6VOG - chains E and g of the 9 polymer chains in the assembly; structure by electron microscopy, 4.35 A resolution (low resolution: residue-level contacts below are approximate; hydrogen-bond / salt-bridge calls are withheld).

[Chain E]
Molecule: ATP synthase subunit beta, chloroplastic
Organism: Spinacia oleracea
Notes: EC 7.1.2.2
UniProtKB: P00825 (ATPB_SPIOL); numbering as in UniProt (aligned over 1-498)
Amino-acid sequence (498 residues; each row starts with the number of its first residue):
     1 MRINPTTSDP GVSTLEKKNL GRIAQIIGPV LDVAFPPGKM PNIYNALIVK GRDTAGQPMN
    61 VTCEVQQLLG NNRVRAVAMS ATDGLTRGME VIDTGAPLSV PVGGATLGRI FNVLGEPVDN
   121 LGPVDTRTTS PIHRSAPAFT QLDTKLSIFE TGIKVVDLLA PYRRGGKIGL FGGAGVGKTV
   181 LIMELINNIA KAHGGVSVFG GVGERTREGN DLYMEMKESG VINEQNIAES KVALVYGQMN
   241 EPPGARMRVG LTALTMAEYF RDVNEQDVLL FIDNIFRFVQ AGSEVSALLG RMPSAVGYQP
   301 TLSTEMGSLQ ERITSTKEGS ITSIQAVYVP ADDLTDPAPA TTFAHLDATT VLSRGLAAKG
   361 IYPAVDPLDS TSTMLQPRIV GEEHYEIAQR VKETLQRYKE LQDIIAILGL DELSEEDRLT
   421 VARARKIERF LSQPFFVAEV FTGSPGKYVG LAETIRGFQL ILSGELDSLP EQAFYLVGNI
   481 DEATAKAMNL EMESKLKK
Unresolved in the structure: 1-17, 497-498
Residues lining bound ligands:
  - ADP (adenosine-5'-diphosphate): Gly175, Val176, Gly177, Lys178, Thr179, Val180, Leu181, Gly360, Ile361, Tyr362, Ala438, Phe441
  - ATP (adenosine-5'-triphosphate): Phe343, Ser372, Thr373, Gln376, Tyr385
Swiss-Prot annotation at these positions:
  - binding site (ATP): Gly172 to Thr179

[Chain g]
Molecule: ATP synthase gamma chain, chloroplastic
Organism: Spinacia oleracea
UniProtKB: P05435 (ATPG_SPIOL); numbering as in UniProt (aligned over 1-364)
Amino-acid sequence (364 residues; row label = number of the first residue in the row):
     1 MACSLSFSSS VSTFHLPTTT QSTQAPPNNA TTLPTTNPIQ CANLRELRDR IGSVKNTQKI
    61 TEAMKLVAAA KVRRAQEAVV NGRPFSETLV EVLYNMNEQL QTEDVDVPLT KIRTVKKVAL
   121 MVVTGDRGLC GGFNNMLLKK AESRIAELKK LGVDYTIISI GKKGNTYFIR RPEIPVDRYF
   181 DGTNLPTAKE AQAIADDVFS LFVSEEVDKV EMLYTKFVSL VKSDPVIHTL LPLSPKGEIC
   241 DINGKCVDAA EDELFRLTTK EGKLTVERDM IKTETPAFSP ILEFEQDPAQ ILDALLPLYL
   301 NSQILRALQE SLASELAARM TAMSNATDNA NELKKTLSIN YNRARQAKIT GEILEIVAGA
   361 NACV
Unresolved in the structure: 1-42, 364
Cystine bridges: Cys240-Cys246
Swiss-Prot annotation at these positions:
  - active site: Cys130

[Chain E / chain g interface]
Contacting residue pairs - 20 pairs, chain E then chain g:
  Met292(E) with Ala360(g)
  Pro293(E) with Gly359(g); Ala360(g)
  Ser294(E) with Ile356(g)
  Val296(E) with Glu352(g)
  Asp333(E) with Glu46(g)
  Glu400(E) with Asn56(g)
  Asp403(E) with Ser53(g); Asn56(g)
  Ile404(E) with Asn56(g); Thr57(g); Ile60(g)
  Ile407(E) with Thr57(g)
  Leu408(E) with Met64(g); Leu129(g)
  Asp411(E) with Arg127(g)
  Glu412(E) with Met64(g); Arg127(g); Leu129(g); Arg319(g)
Also at the interface, not in a pair above, chain E (14 interface residues in all): Ala295, Asp332
Also at the interface, not in a pair above, chain g (16 interface residues in all): Arg45, Thr61, Gly128

[In short]
Chain E and chain g form an interface of 14 and 16 residues respectively. Chain E binds ATP and ADP. UniProt
lists 8 ATP-binding residues on chain E; active-site residue Cys130(g) on chain g.
Here chain E is ATP synthase subunit beta, chloroplastic and chain g is ATP synthase gamma chain,
chloroplastic, both from Spinacia oleracea. Entry 6VOG (Chloroplast ATP synthase (O2, CF1)) was determined by
electron microscopy (same publication as 6VM1, 6VM4, 6VMB, 6VMD, 6VMG, 6VOF and 8 further entries).
